PDB entry 2ADE | X-ray diffraction, 2.65 A resolution | chain A

Chain A:
Protein: fructan 1-exohydrolase IIa
Source organism: Cichorium intybus
Notes: EC 3.2.1.153
UniProt: Q93X60 (Q93X60_CICIN); residues 1-543 here correspond to UniProt positions 39-581 (UniProt number = residue number + 38)
Chain sequence (543 residues; each row starts with the number of its first residue):
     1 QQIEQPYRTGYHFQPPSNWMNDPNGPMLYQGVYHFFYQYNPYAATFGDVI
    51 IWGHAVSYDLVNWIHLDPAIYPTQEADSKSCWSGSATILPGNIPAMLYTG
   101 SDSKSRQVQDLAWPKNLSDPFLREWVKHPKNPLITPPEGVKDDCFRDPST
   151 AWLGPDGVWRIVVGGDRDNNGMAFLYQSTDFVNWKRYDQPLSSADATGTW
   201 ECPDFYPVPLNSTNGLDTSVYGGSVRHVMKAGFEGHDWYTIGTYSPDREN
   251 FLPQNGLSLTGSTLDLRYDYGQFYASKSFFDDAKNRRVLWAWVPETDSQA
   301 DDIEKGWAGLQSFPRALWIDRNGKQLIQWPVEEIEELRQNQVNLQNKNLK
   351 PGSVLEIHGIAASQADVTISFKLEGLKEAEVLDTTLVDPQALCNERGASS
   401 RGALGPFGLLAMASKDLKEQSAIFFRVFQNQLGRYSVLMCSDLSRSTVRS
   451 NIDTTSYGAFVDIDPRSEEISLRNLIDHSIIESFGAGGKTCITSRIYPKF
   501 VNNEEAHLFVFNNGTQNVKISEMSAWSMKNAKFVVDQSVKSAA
Unresolved in the structure: 1, 539-543
Disulfides: Cys393-Cys440
Covalently attached groups: N-acetylglucosamine (NAG) linked to Asn116, Asn513
Ligand contacts: beta-D-fructofuranose (FRU): Asn21, Asp22, Gln38, Phe46, Ile50, Trp82, Ser83, Arg146, Asp147, Glu201, Cys202, Tyr274, Ala275, Trp292

In short:
Ligands of chain A: beta-D-fructofuranose. N-acetylglucosamine is covalently linked to Asn116 and Asn513.
Chain A is fructan 1-exohydrolase IIa (Cichorium intybus); the structure, Crystal structure of fructan
1-exohydrolase IIa from Cichorium intybus in complex with fructose, was determined by X-ray diffraction
together with 2ADD, 2AEY and 2AEZ from the same study.
